PDB entry 4TRP | X-ray diffraction, 1.25 A resolution | chains H and L

[Chain H]
Name: Heavy chain of monoclonal antibody against neuroblastoma associated antigen
From: Mus musculus
Notes: antibody fragment or engineered binder
Amino-acid sequence (214 residues; numbered 1 to 214; the number before each row is that of its first residue):
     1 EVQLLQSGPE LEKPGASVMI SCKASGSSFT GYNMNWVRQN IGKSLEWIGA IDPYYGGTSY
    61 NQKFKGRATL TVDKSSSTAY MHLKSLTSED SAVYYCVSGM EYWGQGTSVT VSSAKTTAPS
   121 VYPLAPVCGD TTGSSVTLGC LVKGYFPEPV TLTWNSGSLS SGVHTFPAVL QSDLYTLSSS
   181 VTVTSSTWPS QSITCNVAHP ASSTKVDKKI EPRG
Disordered / not traced: 28-31, 128-133, 214
Cystine bridges: C22-C96, C140-C195
From the paper describing this entry:
  - mutagenesis - N33A, N35A: abolished binding to GD2
  - mutagenesis - A50K: decreased binding to GD2

[Chain L]
Name: Light chain of monoclonal antibody against neuroblastoma associated antigen
From: Mus musculus
Notes: antibody fragment or engineered binder
Amino-acid sequence (220 residues; numbered 1 to 220; the number before each row is that of its first residue):
     1 DVVMTQTPLS LPVSLGDQAS ISCRSSQSLV HRNGNTYLHW YLQKPGQSPK LLIHKVSNRF
    61 SGVPDRFSGS GSGTDFTLKI SRVEAEDLGV YFCSQSTHVP PLTFGAGTKL ELKRADAAPT
   121 VSIFPPSSEQ LTSGGASVVC FLNNFYPKDI NVKWKIDGSE RQNGVLNSWT DQDSKDSTYS
   181 MSSTLTLTKD EYERHNSYTC EATHKTSTSP IVKSFNRNEC
Disordered / not traced: 220
Cystine bridges: C23-C93, C140-C200
From the paper describing this entry:
  - mutagenesis - H31N, S96A: abolished binding to GD2

[How chain H and chain L interact]
Residue-residue contacts (69; chain H residue first):
  Q39(H) - Q43(L)  hydrogen bond
  Q39(H) - F92(L)
  K43(H) - F92(L)
  L45(H) - F92(L)  hydrophobic
  L45(H) - F104(L)
  W47(H) - P100(L)  hydrophobic
  W47(H) - P101(L)  hydrophobic
  W47(H) - L102(L)
  S59(H) - P100(L)
  Y60(H) - P100(L)
  N61(H) - P101(L)
  Y95(H) - Q43(L)  hydrogen bond
  Y95(H) - Q47(L)
  Y95(H) - S48(L)
  M100(H) - Y41(L)  hydrogen bond (backbone-side chain)
  M100(H) - L102(L)  hydrophobic
  M100(H) - F104(L)  hydrophobic
  E101(H) - L51(L)
  E101(H) - F60(L)
  Y102(H) - F60(L)
  W103(H) - Y41(L)
  W103(H) - P49(L)
  G104(H) - S48(L)  hydrogen bond (backbone-side chain)
  Q105(H) - S48(L)
  Y122(H) - S127(L)
  Y122(H) - Q130(L)
  Y122(H) - S133(L)
  P123(H) - S127(L)
  P123(H) - E129(L)
  L124(H) - F124(L)
  L124(H) - V139(L)  hydrophobic
  L124(H) - F141(L)  hydrophobic
  A125(H) - F124(L)
  V127(H) - I123(L)
  V127(H) - P125(L)
  V127(H) - F215(L)  hydrophobic
  T137(H) - S122(L)
  T137(H) - F124(L)
  L141(H) - S137(L)
  L141(H) - V139(L)  hydrophobic
  K143(H) - Q130(L)
  K143(H) - S137(L)
  K143(H) - T186(L)  hydrogen bond
  H164(H) - N143(L)
  H164(H) - N144(L)  hydrogen bond
  H164(H) - S180(L)  hydrogen bond
  F166(H) - F141(L)  hydrophobic
  F166(H) - N143(L)
  F166(H) - S168(L)
  F166(H) - T170(L)
  F166(H) - S180(L)
  F166(H) - M181(L)
  F166(H) - S182(L)
  P167(H) - S168(L)  hydrogen bond (backbone-side chain)
  P167(H) - W169(L)
  V169(H) - L166(L)  hydrophobic
  V169(H) - N167(L)
  V169(H) - S168(L)
  Q171(H) - V165(L)  hydrogen bond (side chain-backbone)
  Q171(H) - L166(L)
  T176(H) - L166(L)
  S178(H) - F141(L)
  S178(H) - S182(L)  hydrogen bond
  S179(H) - F141(L)
  S180(H) - F141(L)
  S180(H) - N143(L)  hydrogen bond
  K208(H) - E129(L)  salt bridge
  R213(H) - P125(L)  hydrogen bond (side chain-backbone)
  R213(H) - P126(L)  hydrogen bond (side chain-backbone)
Interface residues without a listed pair, chain H (39 interface residues in all): V37, G106, P126, L138, G139, T165
Interface residues without a listed pair, chain L (41 interface residues in all): V90, K109, D173, T184

[In short]
39 residues of chain H and 41 residues of chain L are in contact; the contacts include 13 hydrogen bonds and 1
salt bridge. Polar contacts include K208(H)-E129(L), Q39(H)-Q43(L) and Y95(H)-Q43(L). From the paper: N33A and
N35A of chain H abolish binding to GD2; H31N and S96A of chain L abolish binding to GD2.
Chain H is Heavy chain of monoclonal antibody against neuroblastoma associated antigen and chain L is Light
chain of monoclonal antibody against neuroblastoma associated antigen, both from Mus musculus; the structure,
Crystal structure of monoclonal antibody against neuroblastoma associated antigen, was determined by X-ray
diffraction (same publication as 4TUJ, 4TUK, 4TUL and 4TUO).
